3S1Q - chains B and R of the 12 polymer chains in the assembly; structure by X-ray diffraction, 3.30 A resolution.

[Chain B]
Molecule: DNA-directed RNA polymerase II subunit RPB2
From: Saccharomyces cerevisiae
Notes: EC 2.7.7.6
Reference sequence: P08518 (RPB2_YEAST); residue numbers follow UniProt; this construct covers 1-1224
Amino-acid sequence (1224 residues; each row starts with the number of its first residue):
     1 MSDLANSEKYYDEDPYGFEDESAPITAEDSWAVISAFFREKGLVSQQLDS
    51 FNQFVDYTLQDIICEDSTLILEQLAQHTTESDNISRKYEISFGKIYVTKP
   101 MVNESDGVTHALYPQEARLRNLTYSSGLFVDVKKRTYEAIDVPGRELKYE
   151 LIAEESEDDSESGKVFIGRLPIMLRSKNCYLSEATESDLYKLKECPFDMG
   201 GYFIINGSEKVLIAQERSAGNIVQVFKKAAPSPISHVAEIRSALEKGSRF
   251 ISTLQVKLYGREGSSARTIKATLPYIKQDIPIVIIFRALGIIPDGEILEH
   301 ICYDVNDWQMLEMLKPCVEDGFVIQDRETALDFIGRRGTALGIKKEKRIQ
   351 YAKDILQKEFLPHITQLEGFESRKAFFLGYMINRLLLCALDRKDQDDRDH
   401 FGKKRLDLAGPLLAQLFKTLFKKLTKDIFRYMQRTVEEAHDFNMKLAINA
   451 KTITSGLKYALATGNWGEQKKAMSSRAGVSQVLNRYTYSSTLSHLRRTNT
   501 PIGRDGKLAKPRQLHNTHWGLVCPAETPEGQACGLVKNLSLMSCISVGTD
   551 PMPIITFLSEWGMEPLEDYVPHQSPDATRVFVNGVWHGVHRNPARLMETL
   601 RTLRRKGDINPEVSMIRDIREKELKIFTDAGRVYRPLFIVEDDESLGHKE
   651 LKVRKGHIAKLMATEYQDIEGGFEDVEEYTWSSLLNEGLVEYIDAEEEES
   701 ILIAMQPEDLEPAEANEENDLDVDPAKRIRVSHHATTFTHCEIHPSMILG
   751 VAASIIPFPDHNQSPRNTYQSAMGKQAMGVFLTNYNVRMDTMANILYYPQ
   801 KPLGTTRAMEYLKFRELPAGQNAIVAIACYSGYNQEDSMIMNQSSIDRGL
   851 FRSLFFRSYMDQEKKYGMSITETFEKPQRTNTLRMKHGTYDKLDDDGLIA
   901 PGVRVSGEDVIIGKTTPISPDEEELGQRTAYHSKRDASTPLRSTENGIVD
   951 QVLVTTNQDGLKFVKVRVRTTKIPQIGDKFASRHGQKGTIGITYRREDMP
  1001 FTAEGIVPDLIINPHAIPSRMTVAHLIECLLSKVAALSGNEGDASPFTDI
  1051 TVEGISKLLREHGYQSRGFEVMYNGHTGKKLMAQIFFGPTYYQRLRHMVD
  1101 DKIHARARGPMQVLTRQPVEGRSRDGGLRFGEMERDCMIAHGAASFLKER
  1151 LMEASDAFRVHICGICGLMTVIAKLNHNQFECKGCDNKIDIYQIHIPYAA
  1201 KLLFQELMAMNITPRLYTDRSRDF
Unresolved in the structure: 1-19, 71-88, 142-163, 336-344, 438-445, 503-508, 669-677, 716-721, 920-932
Ion coordination: Zn2+: Cys-1163, Cys-1166, Cys-1182, Cys-1185
Residues lining bound ligands: ATP (adenosine-5'-triphosphate): Arg-766, Asp-837, Lys-987, Arg-1020

[Chain R]
Molecule: 5-nt RNA strand
Sequence (5 nucleotides; row label = number of the first residue in the row):
     6 AGAGG

[Interface between chain B and chain R]
Residue-residue contacts (8):
  Ala-477(B) with A6(R), phosphate contact
  Gln-481(B) with G7(R), phosphate contact
  Gln-776(B) with A8(R), sugar contact; G9(R), hydrogen bond to the phosphate
  Lys-979(B) with G9(R), hydrogen bond to the phosphate; G10(R), salt bridge to the phosphate
  Lys-987(B) with G10(R), phosphate contact
  His-1097(B) with G9(R), sugar contact
Interface residues without a listed pair, chain B (7 interface residues in all): Ala-772

[In short]
Chain B and chain R form an interface of 7 and 5 residues respectively, with 2 hydrogen bonds and 1 salt
bridge. Polar contacts include Gln-776(B)/G9(R), Lys-979(B)/G9(R) and Lys-979(B)/G10(R). Bound to chain B:
ATP. Cys-1163(B), Cys-1166(B), Cys-1182(B) and Cys-1185(B) coordinate Zn2+.
Here chain B is DNA-directed RNA polymerase II subunit RPB2 (Saccharomyces cerevisiae) and chain R is a 5-nt
RNA strand. Entry 3S1Q (RNA Polymerase II Initiation Complex with a 5-nt 3'-deoxy RNA soaked with ATP) was
determined by X-ray diffraction (same publication as 3RZD, 3RZO, 3S14, 3S15, 3S16, 3S17 and 5 further
entries).
